PDB entry 4HGG | X-ray diffraction, 1.70 A resolution | chain A

== Chain A ==
Name: Bifunctional P-450/NADPH-P450 reductase
Organism: Bacillus megaterium
Notes: EC 1.14.14.1, 1.6.2.4; fragment: Heme-binding domain
UniProt: P14779 (CPXB_BACME); residues 1-455 here correspond to UniProt positions 2-456 (UniProt number = residue number + 1)
Sequence (455 residues; row label = number of the first residue in the row):
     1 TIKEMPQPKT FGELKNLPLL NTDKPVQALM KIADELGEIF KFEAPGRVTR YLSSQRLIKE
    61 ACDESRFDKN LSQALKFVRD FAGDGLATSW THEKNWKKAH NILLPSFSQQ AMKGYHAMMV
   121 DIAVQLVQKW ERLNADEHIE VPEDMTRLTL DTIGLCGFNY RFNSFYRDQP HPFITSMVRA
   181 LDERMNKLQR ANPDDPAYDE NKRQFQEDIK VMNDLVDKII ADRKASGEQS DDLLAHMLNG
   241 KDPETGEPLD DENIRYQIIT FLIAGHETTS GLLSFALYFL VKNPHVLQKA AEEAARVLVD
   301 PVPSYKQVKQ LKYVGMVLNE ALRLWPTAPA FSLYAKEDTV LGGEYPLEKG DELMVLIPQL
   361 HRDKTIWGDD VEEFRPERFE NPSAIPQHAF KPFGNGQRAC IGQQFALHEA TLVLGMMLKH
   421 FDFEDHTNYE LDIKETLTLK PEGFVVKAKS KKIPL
Disordered / not traced: 1-2, 186-203
Sequence notes: engineered mutation Ala87 (Phe88 in P14779), Arg184 (Ala185 in P14779), Ala235 (Thr236 in P14779)
Metal / ion sites: heme Fe near Cys400 (its only coordinating residue here)
Ligand contacts:
  - heme (HEM): Lys69, Leu75, Leu86, Ala87, Trp96, Phe107, Ile153, Thr260, Phe261, Ala264, Gly265, Thr268, Thr269, Leu272, Leu322, Thr327, Ala328, Phe331, Pro392, Phe393, Gly394, Gln397, Arg398, Ala399, Cys400, Ile401, Gly402, Phe405, Ala406
  - ethenylbenzene (SYN): Ala87, Ala264, Thr268, Ala328
Curated features (UniProtKB/Swiss-Prot):
  - binding site ((9Z)-hexadecenoate): Tyr51
  - binding site (heme): Cys400
  - site: Thr268 (Important for catalytic activity)

== Overview ==
Bound to chain A: heme and ethenylbenzene. From UniProt: (9Z)-hexadecenoate-binding residue Tyr51 and
heme-binding residue Cys400.
Chain A is Bifunctional P-450/NADPH-P450 reductase (Bacillus megaterium); the structure, Crystal structure of
P450 BM3 5F5R heme domain variant complexed with styrene, was determined by X-ray diffraction (same
publication as 4HGF, 4HGH, 4HGI and 4HGJ).
